PDB entry 3D5W | X-ray diffraction, 2.60 A resolution | chain A

[Chain A]
Molecule: Polo-like kinase 1
Organism: Danio rerio
Notes: EC 2.7.11.21; fragment: catalytic domain
UniProtKB: Q4KMI8 (Q4KMI8_DANRE); residues 1-312 here = UniProt positions 1-312
Chain sequence (317 residues; numbered -4 to 312; the number before each row is that of its first residue; numbers below 1 keep their minus sign (Gly-4 is residue -4)):
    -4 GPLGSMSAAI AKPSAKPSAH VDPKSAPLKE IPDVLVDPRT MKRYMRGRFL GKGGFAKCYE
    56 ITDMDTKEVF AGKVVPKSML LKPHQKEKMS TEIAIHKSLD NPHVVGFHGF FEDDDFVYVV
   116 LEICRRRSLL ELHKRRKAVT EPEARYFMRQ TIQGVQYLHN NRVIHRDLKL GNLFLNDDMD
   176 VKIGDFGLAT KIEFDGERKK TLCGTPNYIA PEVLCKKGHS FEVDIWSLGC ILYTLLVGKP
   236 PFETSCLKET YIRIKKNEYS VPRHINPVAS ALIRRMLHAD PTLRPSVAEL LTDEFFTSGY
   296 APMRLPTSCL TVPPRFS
Unresolved in the structure: -4 to 23, 76-77, 311-312
Differences from the reference sequence: expression tag (-4 to 0)
Modified residues: Thr196 (phosphothreonine; TPO)
Small-molecule neighbours: ADP (adenosine-5'-diphosphate): Leu45, Gly46, Lys47, Gly48, Gly49, Ala51, Cys53, Ala66, Lys68, Val100, Leu116, Glu117, Ile118, Cys119, Arg122, Asn167, Phe169, Asp180

[Overview]
Chain A binds ADP.
Chain A is Polo-like kinase 1 (Danio rerio); the structure, Crystal structure of a phosphorylated Polo-like
kinase 1 (Plk1) catalytic domain in complex with ADP, was determined by X-ray diffraction (same publication as
3D5U, 3D5V and 3D5X).
